1PH2 - chains A and B of the 5 polymer chains in the assembly; structure by X-ray diffraction, 3.10 A resolution.

[Chain A]
Molecule: Telomere-binding protein alpha subunit
From: Sterkiella nova
UniProt: P29549 (TEBA_OXYNO); residues 36-494 here = UniProt positions 36-494
Chain sequence (459 residues; numbered 36 to 494; the number before each row is that of its first residue):
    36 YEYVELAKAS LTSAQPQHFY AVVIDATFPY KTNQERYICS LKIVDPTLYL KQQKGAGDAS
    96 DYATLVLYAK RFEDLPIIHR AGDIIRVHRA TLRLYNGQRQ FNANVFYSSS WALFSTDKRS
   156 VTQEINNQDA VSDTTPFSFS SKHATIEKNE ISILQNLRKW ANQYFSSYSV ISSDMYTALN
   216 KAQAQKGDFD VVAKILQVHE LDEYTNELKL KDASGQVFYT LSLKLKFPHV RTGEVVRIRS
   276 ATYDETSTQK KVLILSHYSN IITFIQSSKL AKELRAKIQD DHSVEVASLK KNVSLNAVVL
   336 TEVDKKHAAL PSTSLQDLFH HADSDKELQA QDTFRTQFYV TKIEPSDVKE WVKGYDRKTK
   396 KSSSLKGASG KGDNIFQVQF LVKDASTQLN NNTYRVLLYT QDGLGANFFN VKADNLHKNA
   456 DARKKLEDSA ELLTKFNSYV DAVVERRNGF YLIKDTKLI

[Chain B]
Molecule: Telomere-binding protein beta subunit
From: Sterkiella nova
UniProt: P16458 (TEBB_OXYNO); numbering as in UniProt (aligned over 9-224)
Chain sequence (216 residues; numbered 9 to 224; the number before each row is that of its first residue):
     9 QQQSAFKQLY TELFNNEGDF SKVSSNLKKP LKCYVKESYP HFLVTDGYFF VAPYFTKEAV
    69 NEFHAKFPNV NIVDLTDKVI VINNWSLELR RVNSAEVFTS YANLEARLIV HSFKPNLQER
   129 LNPTRYPVNL FRDDEFKTTI QHFRHTALQA AINKTVKGDN LVDISKVADA AGKKGKVDAG
   189 IVKASASKGD EFSDFSFKEG NTATLKIADI FVQEKG

[How chain A and chain B interact]
Contacting residue pairs (119):
  L236(A) - K145(B)
  L236(A) - Q149(B)
  D237(A) - Y109(B)  hydrogen bond
  D237(A) - K145(B)  salt bridge
  T240(A) - K145(B)  hydrogen bond
  E242(A) - D142(B)
  L256(A) - R140(B)
  L256(A) - D142(B)
  D279(A) - R133(B)  salt bridge
  D279(A) - D141(B)
  E280(A) - Q11(B)  hydrogen bond
  T281(A) - Q10(B)
  T281(A) - S12(B)
  T281(A) - K15(B)  hydrogen bond (backbone-side chain)
  T281(A) - Y56(B)
  T281(A) - F57(B)
  T281(A) - R133(B)
  T281(A) - E143(B)
  S282(A) - K15(B)
  S282(A) - E143(B)
  T283(A) - E143(B)  hydrogen bond (backbone-side chain)
  Q284(A) - E143(B)  hydrogen bond (backbone-side chain)
  K285(A) - D142(B)  salt bridge
  K285(A) - E143(B)  hydrogen bond (backbone-side chain)
  I289(A) - R133(B)
  V328(A) - H150(B)
  L330(A) - E143(B)
  L330(A) - T146(B)
  L330(A) - T147(B)
  L353(A) - V185(B)
  F354(A) - V185(B)
  F354(A) - D186(B)
  F354(A) - I189(B)
  H355(A) - I189(B)
  A357(A) - V185(B)  hydrophobic
  D358(A) - K184(B)
  D358(A) - V185(B)  hydrogen bond (side chain-backbone)
  Y374(A) - L156(B)
  V375(A) - Q157(B)
  T376(A) - Q157(B)  hydrogen bond (backbone-side chain)
  T376(A) - I160(B)
  K377(A) - N161(B)  hydrogen bond
  K377(A) - V164(B)
  E379(A) - V164(B)
  E379(A) - D167(B)
  E379(A) - N168(B)
  E379(A) - L169(B)
  P380(A) - D167(B)
  P380(A) - L169(B)
  S381(A) - D167(B)  hydrogen bond (backbone-side chain)
  Y390(A) - I172(B)  hydrophobic
  Y390(A) - A176(B)
  K395(A) - I172(B)
  K395(A) - S173(B)
  S397(A) - I172(B)
  I410(A) - I172(B)  hydrophobic
  Q412(A) - V170(B)
  Q414(A) - N168(B)  hydrogen bond (side chain-backbone)
  Q414(A) - L169(B)
  Q414(A) - V170(B)  hydrogen bond (side chain-backbone)
  L416(A) - V164(B)  hydrophobic
  K418(A) - L156(B)
  Q423(A) - R152(B)  hydrogen bond (backbone-side chain)
  L424(A) - R152(B)
  L424(A) - E199(B)
  L424(A) - F200(B)  hydrogen bond (backbone-backbone)
  N425(A) - D198(B)
  N425(A) - F200(B)
  N426(A) - K191(B)
  N426(A) - A192(B)  hydrogen bond (backbone-backbone)
  N426(A) - S193(B)  hydrogen bond
  N426(A) - S195(B)
  N426(A) - D198(B)  hydrogen bond (backbone-backbone)
  N426(A) - F200(B)
  N427(A) - I189(B)
  N427(A) - V190(B)
  N427(A) - K191(B)  hydrogen bond
  T428(A) - G188(B)
  T428(A) - I189(B)
  T428(A) - V190(B)  hydrogen bond (backbone-backbone)
  Y429(A) - G188(B)
  Y429(A) - I189(B)  hydrophobic
  R430(A) - N168(B)  hydrogen bond (side chain-backbone)
  R430(A) - A187(B)  hydrogen bond (side chain-backbone)
  R430(A) - G188(B)  hydrogen bond (backbone-backbone)
  R430(A) - V190(B)
  L432(A) - V170(B)  hydrophobic
  L432(A) - V175(B)  hydrophobic
  Y434(A) - L169(B)
  Y434(A) - V170(B)  hydrogen bond (side chain-backbone)
  Y434(A) - I172(B)  hydrophobic
  Y434(A) - V175(B)  hydrophobic
  Q436(A) - I172(B)
  T469(A) - H153(B)
  T469(A) - Q157(B)  hydrogen bond (backbone-side chain)
  F471(A) - T146(B)
  F471(A) - Q149(B)
  F471(A) - H150(B)
  F471(A) - H153(B)
  N472(A) - T146(B)
  Y474(A) - Q149(B)
  R481(A) - K182(B)
  R481(A) - G183(B)  hydrogen bond (side chain-backbone)
  R481(A) - V185(B)
  R482(A) - V175(B)
  R482(A) - A178(B)
  N483(A) - K174(B)  hydrogen bond (side chain-backbone)
  N483(A) - A178(B)
  N483(A) - K181(B)
  N483(A) - K182(B)  hydrogen bond (side chain-backbone)
  N483(A) - G183(B)
  G484(A) - G183(B)
  G484(A) - K184(B)
  G484(A) - V185(B)
  F485(A) - V170(B)  hydrophobic
  F485(A) - K174(B)
  F485(A) - A187(B)
  Y486(A) - V185(B)
  L487(A) - V175(B)  hydrophobic
Interface residues without a listed pair, chain A (61 interface residues in all): K388, K396, D437, K470
Interface residues without a listed pair, chain B (56 interface residues in all): A110, N111, V136, D177, G197

[Summary]
61 residues of chain A and 56 residues of chain B are in contact, with 28 hydrogen bonds and 3 salt bridges.
Polar pairs include D237(A)-K145(B), D279(A)-R133(B) and K285(A)-D142(B).
Here chain A is Telomere-binding protein alpha subunit and chain B is Telomere-binding protein beta subunit,
both from Sterkiella nova. Entry 1PH2 (Crystal structure of the oxytricha nova telomere end-binding protein
complexed with noncognate ssdna ggggttttg) was determined by X-ray diffraction together with 1PA6, 1PH1, 1PH3,
1PH5, 1PH6, 1PH7 and 3 further entries from the same study.
